6RME - chains A and B of the 4 polymer chains in the assembly; structure by X-ray diffraction, 3.40 A resolution.

# Chain A
Protein: IMP-specific 5'-nucleotidase, putative
From: Plasmodium falciparum (isolate 3D7)
Notes: EC 3.1.3.5
Reference sequence: A0A144A134 (A0A144A134_PLAF7); residue numbers follow UniProt; this construct covers 47-314, 327-430
Chain sequence (384 residues; numbered 47 to 430 plus 11 insertion-coded residues; 11 numbers in that range are skipped by the numbering (no residue carries them; nothing is unmodelled there); the number before each row is that of its first residue; a row labelled like 314A-314K holds insertion residues (314A, then the next letters in order)):
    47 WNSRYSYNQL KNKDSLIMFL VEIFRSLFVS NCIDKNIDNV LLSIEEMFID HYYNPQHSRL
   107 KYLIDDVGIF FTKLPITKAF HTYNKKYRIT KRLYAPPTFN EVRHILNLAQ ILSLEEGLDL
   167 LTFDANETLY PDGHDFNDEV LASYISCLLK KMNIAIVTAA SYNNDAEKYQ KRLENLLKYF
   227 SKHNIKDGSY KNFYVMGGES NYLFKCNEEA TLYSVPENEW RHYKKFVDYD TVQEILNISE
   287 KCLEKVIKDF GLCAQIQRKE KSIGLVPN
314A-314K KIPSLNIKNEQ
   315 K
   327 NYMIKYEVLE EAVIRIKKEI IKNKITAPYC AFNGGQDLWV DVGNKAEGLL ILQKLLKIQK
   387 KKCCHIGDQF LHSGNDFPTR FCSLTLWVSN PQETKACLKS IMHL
Not modelled in the structure: 314A-314K
Construct notes: engineered mutation Asn172 (Asp in A0A144A134)
Metal / ion sites: Mg2+: Asp170, Asn172, Asp394 (together with inosinic acid)
Ligand contacts: inosinic acid (IMP): Asp170, Ala171, Asn172, Asp178, Thr204, Ala205, Ala206, Ser207, Lys305, Ser308, Phe358, Asp363, Trp365, Asp367, Lys371, Asp394, Gln395, Asn401
UniProt features mapped onto this chain:
  - active site: Asp170 (Nucleophile)
  - binding site (ATP): Lys132, His150
  - binding site (IMP): Asp170, Asp178, Thr204, Ser207, Ser308, Asp363, Lys371
  - binding site (Mg(2+)): Asp170, Asp394
What the authors report for this chain:
  - binding site for inosinic acid: Asp170, Asp178, Thr204, Ala205, Ser207, Asp363, Trp365, Asp367, Lys371, Asn401
  - Mg2+ coordination: Asp170, Asn172, Asp394
  - contacts within the chain: Asp60-Arg406 (salt bridge), Lys371-Asp402 (salt bridge)
  - conformationally variable residues (loop rearrangement, side-chain flip): His150, Ala171 to Leu175, Asp178, Asp394 to Phe407
  - catalytic residues: Asp170 (citing earlier work)
  - mutagenesis - D170N, D170N/D172N, D363V, W365L, D367V, D394V, Q395L, F396L, D402V: abolished catalytic activity on IMP
  - mutagenesis - W365F, W365Y, F403L: unchanged catalytic activity on IMP
  - mutagenesis - R218L, W413L: abolished catalytic activity
  - mutagenesis - Y176L, D178V, R406L (24- and 4-fold): decreased catalytic activity
  - mutagenesis - H150V: unchanged catalytic activity on ATP
  - mutagenesis - H398V, F403Y: increased catalytic activity
  - mutagenesis - F403A: decreased catalytic activity on IMP
  - mutagenesis - F403L: decreased catalytic activity on ATP

# Chain B
Protein: IMP-specific 5'-nucleotidase, putative
From: Plasmodium falciparum (isolate 3D7)
Notes: EC 3.1.3.5
Reference sequence: A0A144A134 (A0A144A134_PLAF7); numbering as in UniProt (aligned over 46-430)
Chain sequence (385 residues; each row starts with the number of its first residue):
    46 QWNSRYSYNQ LKNKDSLIMF LVEIFRSLFV SNCIDKNIDN VLLSIEEMFI DHYYNPQHSR
   106 LKYLIDDVGI FFTKLPITKA FHTYNKKYRI TKRLYAPPTF NEVRHILNLA QILSLEEGLD
   166 LLTFDANETL YPDGHDFNDE VLASYISCLL KKMNIAIVTA ASYNNDAEKY QKRLENLLKY
   226 FSKHNIKDGS YKNFYVMGGE SNYLFKCNEE ATLYSVPENE WRHYKKFVDY DTVQEILNIS
   286 EKCLEKVIKD FGLCAQIQRK EKSIGLVPNK IPSLNIKNEQ KNYMIKYEVL EEAVIRIKKE
   346 IIKNKITAPY CAFNGGQDLW VDVGNKAEGL LILQKLLKIQ KKKCCHIGDQ FLHSGNDFPT
   406 RFCSLTLWVS NPQETKACLK SIMHL
Not modelled in the structure: 317-326
Construct notes: engineered mutation Asn172 (Asp in A0A144A134)
Metal / ion sites: Mg2+: Asp170, Asn172, Asp394 (together with inosinic acid)
Ligand contacts: inosinic acid (IMP): Asp170, Ala171, Asn172, Asp178, Thr204, Ala205, Ala206, Ser207, Ser308, Phe358, Gly360, Asp363, Trp365, Asp367, Lys371, Asp394, Gln395, Asn401
UniProt features mapped onto this chain:
  - active site: Asp170 (Nucleophile)
  - binding site (ATP): Lys132, His150
  - binding site (IMP): Asp170, Asp178, Thr204, Ser207, Ser308, Asp363, Lys371
  - binding site (Mg(2+)): Asp170, Asp394

# Interface between chain A and chain B
Contacting residue pairs - 51 pairs, chain A then chain B:
  Tyr53(A) - Val75(B)  hydrophobic
  Tyr53(A) - Pro142(B)
  Lys57(A) - Arg71(B)
  Phe74(A) - Tyr53(B)  hydrophobic
  Val75(A) - Tyr53(B)
  Tyr129(A) - Lys331(B)  hydrogen bond
  Tyr133(A) - Phe296(B)
  Tyr133(A) - Lys331(B)
  Arg134(A) - Asp295(B)
  Arg134(A) - Phe296(B)
  Ile135(A) - Lys331(B)
  Lys137(A) - Phe296(B)
  Lys137(A) - Arg341(B)  hydrogen bond (backbone-side chain)
  Arg138(A) - Lys331(B)
  Arg138(A) - Glu333(B)  salt bridge
  Arg138(A) - Glu337(B)
  Leu139(A) - Glu337(B)  hydrogen bond (backbone-side chain)
  Tyr140(A) - Leu56(B)
  Tyr140(A) - Glu337(B)  hydrogen bond (backbone-side chain)
  Tyr140(A) - Ile340(B)  hydrophobic
  Tyr140(A) - Arg341(B)
  Ala141(A) - Leu56(B)  hydrophobic
  Ala141(A) - Glu333(B)
  Ala141(A) - Glu337(B)  hydrogen bond (backbone-side chain)
  Pro142(A) - Tyr53(B)  hydrophobic
  Pro142(A) - Leu56(B)
  Thr144(A) - Glu333(B)
  Glu147(A) - Lys331(B)  salt bridge
  Glu147(A) - Glu333(B)
  Lys294(A) - Arg134(B)
  Asp295(A) - Arg134(B)  hydrogen bond (backbone-side chain)
  Asp295(A) - Lys137(B)
  Phe296(A) - Tyr133(B)
  Phe296(A) - Arg134(B)
  Phe296(A) - Lys137(B)
  Phe296(A) - Arg138(B)
  Gly297(A) - Arg134(B)
  Lys331(A) - Tyr133(B)
  Lys331(A) - Ile135(B)
  Lys331(A) - Arg138(B)
  Lys331(A) - Glu147(B)  salt bridge
  Glu333(A) - Arg138(B)
  Glu333(A) - Thr144(B)  hydrogen bond
  Glu333(A) - Glu147(B)
  Glu337(A) - Arg138(B)
  Glu337(A) - Leu139(B)  hydrogen bond (side chain-backbone)
  Glu337(A) - Tyr140(B)  hydrogen bond (side chain-backbone)
  Glu337(A) - Ala141(B)  hydrogen bond (side chain-backbone)
  Ile340(A) - Tyr140(B)  hydrophobic
  Arg341(A) - Lys137(B)
  Arg341(A) - Tyr140(B)
Interface residues without a listed pair, chain A (27 interface residues in all): Leu56, Lys344
Interface residues without a listed pair, chain B (26 interface residues in all): Phe74, Tyr129, Glu336, Lys344

# Summary
Chain A and chain B form an interface of 27 and 26 residues respectively; the contacts include 10 hydrogen
bonds and 3 salt bridges. Polar contacts include Arg138(A)-Glu333(B), Glu147(A)-Lys331(B) and
Lys331(A)-Glu147(B). The paper reports the catalytic residue Asp170(A); D170N, D170N/D172N and D363V of chain
A, among others, abolish catalytic activity on IMP; 21 substitutions were tested in all.
Here chain A is IMP-specific 5'-nucleotidase, putative and chain B is IMP-specific 5'-nucleotidase, putative,
both from Plasmodium falciparum (isolate 3D7). Entry 6RME (Structure of IMP bound Plasmodium falciparum
IMP-nucleotidase mutant D172N) was determined by X-ray diffraction together with 6RMD, 6RMO, 6RMW, 6RN1 and
6RNH from the same study.
